PDB entry 8SMZ | electron microscopy, 3.20 A resolution | chains H and J of the 12 polymer chains in the assembly

Chain H:
Molecule: Histone H2B type 1-J
From: Homo sapiens
UniProt: P06899 (H2B1J_HUMAN); residues 0-123 here correspond to UniProt positions 1-124 (UniProt number = residue number + 1)
Amino-acid sequence (128 residues; row label = number of the first residue in the row; numbers below 1 keep their minus sign (Gly-4 is residue -4)):
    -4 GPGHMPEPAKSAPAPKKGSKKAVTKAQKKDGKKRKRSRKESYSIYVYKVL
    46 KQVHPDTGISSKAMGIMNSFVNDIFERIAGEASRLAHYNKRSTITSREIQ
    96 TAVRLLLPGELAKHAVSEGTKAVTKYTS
Not modelled in the structure: -4 to 30
Sequence notes: expression tag (-4 to -1)
Curated features (UniProtKB/Swiss-Prot):
  - modified residue: Pro1 (N-acetylproline), Glu2 (ADP-ribosyl glutamic acid), Lys5 (N6-(2-hydroxyisobutyryl)lysine), Ser6 (ADP-ribosylserine), Lys11 (N6-(beta-hydroxybutyryl)lysine), Lys12 (N6-(2-hydroxyisobutyryl)lysine), Ser14 (Phosphoserine), Lys15 (N6-acetyllysine), Lys16 (N6-(beta-hydroxybutyryl)lysine), Lys20 (N6-(2-hydroxyisobutyryl)lysine), Lys23 (N6-(2-hydroxyisobutyryl)lysine), Lys24 (N6-(2-hydroxyisobutyryl)lysine), Lys34 (N6-(2-hydroxyisobutyryl)lysine), Glu35 (PolyADP-ribosyl glutamic acid), Ser36 (Phosphoserine), Lys43 (N6-(2-hydroxyisobutyryl)lysine), Lys46 (N6-(2-hydroxyisobutyryl)lysine), Lys57 (N6,N6-dimethyllysine), Arg79 (Dimethylated arginine), Lys85 (N6,N6,N6-trimethyllysine) and 6 more in UniProt
  - glycosylation: Ser112 (O-linked (GlcNAc) serine)
  - cross-link (Glycyl lysine isopeptide (Lys-Gly)): Lys5 (interchain with G-Cter in SUMO2), Lys20 (interchain with G-Cter in SUMO2), Lys34 (interchain with G-Cter in ubiquitin), Lys120 (interchain with G-Cter in ubiquitin)

Chain J:
Molecule: 147-nt DNA strand
From: Homo sapiens
Sequence (147 nucleotides; row label = number of the first residue in the row; numbers below 1 keep their minus sign (DA-73 is residue -73)):
   -73 ATCGGATGTATATATCTGACACGTGCCTGGAGACTAGGGAGTAATCCCCT
   -23 TGGCGGTTAAAACGCGGGGGACAGCGCGTACGTGCGTTTAAGCGGTGCTA
    27 GAGCTGTCTACGACCAATTGAGCGGCCTCGGCACCGGGATTCTCGAT

Interface between chain H and chain J:
Pairs across the interface (13; chain H residue first):
  Ser32(H) with DC30(J), phosphate contact
  Arg33(H) with DC-47(J), sugar contact; DT-46(J), sugar contact
  Tyr42(H) with DA-53(J), hydrogen bond to the phosphate; DC-52(J), phosphate contact
  Gly53(H) with DA-53(J), phosphate contact
  Ile54(H) with DA-53(J), phosphate contact
  Ser55(H) with DC-54(J), phosphate contact
  Ser56(H) with DC-54(J), hydrogen bond to the phosphate
  Arg86(H) with DA-34(J), phosphate contact
  Ser87(H) with DG-35(J), hydrogen bond to the phosphate; DA-34(J), hydrogen bond to the phosphate
  Thr88(H) with DA-34(J), hydrogen bond to the phosphate
Interface residues without a listed pair, chain H (11 interface residues in all): Glu35
Interface residues without a listed pair, chain J (11 interface residues in all): DG-45, DG-44, DG-33

In short:
Chain H and chain J each contribute 11 residues to their interface; the contacts include 5 hydrogen bonds.
Polar contacts include Tyr42(H)-DA-53(J), Ser56(H)-DC-54(J) and Ser87(H)-DG-35(J).
Chain H is Histone H2B type 1-J and chain J is a 147-nt DNA strand, both from Homo sapiens; the structure,
Cryo-EM structure of the human nucleosome core particle in complex with RNF168 and UbcH5c~Ub (UbcH5c
chemically ..., was determined by electron microscopy, deposited together with 8SMW, 8SMX, 8SMY, 8SN0, 8SN1,
8SN2 and 3 further entries.
